6WYV - chains I and O of the 8 polymer chains in the assembly; structure by electron microscopy, 2.75 A resolution.

Chain I:
Molecule: 23S ribosomal RNA
From: Escherichia coli
Sequence (2904 nucleotides; row label = number of the first residue in the row):
     1 GGUUAAGCGA CUAAGCGUAC ACGGUGGAUG CCCUGGCAGU CAGAGGCGAU GAAGGACGUG
    61 CUAAUCUGCG AUAAGCGUCG GUAAGGUGAU AUGAACCGUU AUAACCGGCG AUUUCCGAAU
   121 GGGGAAACCC AGUGUGUUUC GACACACUAU CAUUAACUGA AUCCAUAGGU UAAUGAGGCG
   181 AACCGGGGGA ACUGAAACAU CUAAGUACCC CGAGGAAAAG AAAUCAACCG AGAUUCCCCC
   241 AGUAGCGGCG AGCGAACGGG GAGCAGCCCA GAGCCUGAAU CAGUGUGUGU GUUAGUGGAA
   301 GCGUCUGGAA AGGCGCGCGA UACAGGGUGA CAGCCCCGUA CACAAAAAUG CACAUGCUGU
   361 GAGCUCGAUG AGUAGGGCGG GACACGUGGU AUCCUGUCUG AAUAUGGGGG GACCAUCCUC
   421 CAAGGCUAAA UACUCCUGAC UGACCGAUAG UGAACCAGUA CCGUGAGGGA AAGGCGAAAA
   481 GAACCCCGGC GAGGGGAGUG AAAAAGAACC UGAAACCGUG UACGUACAAG CAGUGGGAGC
   541 ACGCUUAGGC GUGUGACUGC GUACCUUUUG UAUAAUGGGU CAGCGACUUA UAUUCUGUAG
   601 CAAGGUUAAC CGAAUAGGGG AGCCGAAGGG AAACCGAGUC UUAACUGGGC GUUAAGUUGC
   661 AGGGUAUAGA CCCGAAACCC GGUGAUCUAG CCAUGGGCAG GUUGAAGGUU GGGUAACACU
   721 AACUGGAGGA CCGAACCGAC UAAUGUUGAA AAAUUAGCGG AUGACUUGUG GCUGGGGGUG
   781 AAAGGCCAAU CAAACCGGGA GAUAGCUGGU UCUCCCCGAA AGCUAUUUAG GUAGCGCCUC
   841 GUGAAUUCAU CUCCGGGGGU AGAGCACUGU UUCGGCAAGG GGGUCAUCCC GACUUACCAA
   901 CCCGAUGCAA ACUGCGAAUA CCGGAGAAUG UUAUCACGGG AGACACACGG CGGGUGCUAA
   961 CGUCCGUCGU GAAGAGGGAA ACAACCCAGA CCGCCAGCUA AGGUCCCAAA GUCAUGGUUA
  1021 AGUGGGAAAC GAUGUGGGAA GGCCCAGACA GCCAGGAUGU UGGCUUAGAA GCAGCCAUCA
  1081 UUUAAAGAAA GCGUAAUAGC UCACUGGUCG AGUCGGCCUG CGCGGAAGAU GUAACGGGGC
  1141 UAAACCAUGC ACCGAAGCUG CGGCAGCGAC GCUUAUGCGU UGUUGGGUAG GGGAGCGUUC
  1201 UGUAAGCCUG CGAAGGUGUG CUGUGAGGCA UGCUGGAGGU AUCAGAAGUG CGAAUGCUGA
  1261 CAUAAGUAAC GAUAAAGCGG GUGAAAAGCC CGCUCGCCGG AAGACCAAGG GUUCCUGUCC
  1321 AACGUUAAUC GGGGCAGGGU GAGUCGACCC CUAAGGCGAG GCCGAAAGGC GUAGUCGAUG
  1381 GGAAACAGGU UAAUAUUCCU GUACUUGGUG UUACUGCGAA GGGGGGACGG AGAAGGCUAU
  1441 GUUGGCCGGG CGACGGUUGU CCCGGUUUAA GCGUGUAGGC UGGUUUUCCA GGCAAAUCCG
  1501 GAAAAUCAAG GCUGAGGCGU GAUGACGAGG CACUACGGUG CUGAAGCAAC AAAUGCCCUG
  1561 CUUCCAGGAA AAGCCUCUAA GCAUCAGGUA ACAUCAAAUC GUACCCCAAA CCGACACAGG
  1621 UGGUCAGGUA GAGAAUACCA AGGCGCUUGA GAGAACUCGG GUGAAGGAAC UAGGCAAAAU
  1681 GGUGCCGUAA CUUCGGGAGA AGGCACGCUG AUAUGUAGGU GAGGUCCCUC GCGGAUGGAG
  1741 CUGAAAUCAG UCGAAGAUAC CAGCUGGCUG CAACUGUUUA UUAAAAACAC AGCACUGUGC
  1801 AAACACGAAA GUGGACGUAU ACGGUGUGAC GCCUGCCCGG UGCCGGAAGG UUAAUUGAUG
  1861 GGGUUAGCGC AAGCGAAGCU CUUGAUCGAA GCCCCGGUAA ACGGCGGCCG UAACXAUAAC
  1921 GGUCCUAAGG UAGCGAAAUU CCUUGUCGGG UAAGUUCCGA CXUGCACGAA UGGCGUAAUG
  1981 AUGGCCAGGC UGUCUCCACC CGAGACUCAG UGAAAUUGAA CUCGCUGUGA AGAUGCAGUG
  2041 UACCCGCGGC AAGACGGAAA GACCCCGUXA ACCUUUACUA UAGCUUGACA CUGAACAUUG
  2101 AGCCUUGAUG UGUAGGAUAG GUGGGAGGCU UUGAAGUGUG GACGCCAGUC UGCAUGGAGC
  2161 CGACCUUGAA AUACCACCCU UUAAUGUUUG AUGUUCUAAC GUUGACCCGU AAUCCGGGUU
  2221 GCGGACAGUG UCUGGUGGGU AGUUUGACUG GGGCGGUCUC CUCCUAAAGA GUAACGGAGG
  2281 AGCACGAAGG UUGGCUAAUC CUGGUCGGAC AUCAGGAGGU UAGUGCAAUG GCAUAAGCCA
  2341 GCUUGACUGC GAGCGUGACG GCGCGAGCAG GUGCGAAAGC AGGUCAUAGU GAUCCGGUGG
  2401 UUCUGAAUGG AAGGGCCAUC GCUCAACGGA UAAAAGGUAC UCCGGGGAUA ACAGGCUGAU
  2461 ACCGCCCAAG AGUUCAUAUC GACGGCGGUG UUUGGCACCU CGAUGUCGGC UCAUCACAUC
  2521 CUGGGGCUGA AGUAGGUCCC AAGGGUAUGG CUGUUCGCCA UUUAAAGUGG UACGCGAGCU
  2581 GGGUUUAGAA CGUCGUGAGA CAGUUCGGUC CCUAUCUGCC GUGGGCGCUG GAGAACUGAG
  2641 GGGGGCUGCU CCUAGUACGA GAGGACCGGA GUGGACGCAU CACUGGUGUU CGGGUUGUCA
  2701 UGCCAAUGGC ACUGCCCGGU AGCUAAAUGC GGAAGAGAUA AGUGCUGAAA GCAUCUAAGC
  2761 ACGAAACUUG CCCCGAGAUG AGUUCUCCCU GACCCUUUAA GGGUCCUGAA GGAACGUUGA
  2821 AGACGACGAC GUUGAUAGGC CGGGUGUGUA AGCGCAGCGA UGCGUUGAGC UAACCGGUAC
  2881 UAAUGAACCG UGAGGCUUAA CCUU
Unresolved in the structure: 886-891, 2030
Modified positions: 1MG (1N-methylguanosine-5'-monophosphate) at position 745, PSU (pseudouridine-5'-monophosphate) at position 746, 5MU (5-methyluridine 5'-monophosphate) at position 747, PSU (pseudouridine-5'-monophosphate) at position 955, 6MZ (N6-methyladenosine-5'-monophosphate) at position 1618, 2MG (2N-methylguanosine-5'-monophosphate) at position 1835, PSU (pseudouridine-5'-monophosphate) at position 1911, 3TD ((1S)-1,4-anhydro-1-(3-methyl-2,4-dioxo-1,2,3,4-tetrahydropyrimidin-5-yl)-5-O-phosphono-D-ribitol) at position 1915, PSU (pseudouridine-5'-monophosphate) at position 1917, 5MU (5-methyluridine 5'-monophosphate) at position 1939, 5MC (5-methylcytidine-5'-monophosphate) at position 1962, G7M (N7-methyl-guanosine-5'-monophosphate) at position 2069, OMG (o2'-methylguanosine-5'-monophosphate) at position 2251, 2MG (2N-methylguanosine-5'-monophosphate) at position 2445, PSU (pseudouridine-5'-monophosphate) at position 2457, OMC (o2'-methylycytidine-5'-monophosphate) at position 2498, 2MA (2-methyladenosine-5'-monophosphate) at position 2503, PSU (pseudouridine-5'-monophosphate) at position 2504, OMU (o2'-methyluridine 5'-monophosphate) at position 2552, PSU (pseudouridine-5'-monophosphate) at position 2580, PSU (pseudouridine-5'-monophosphate) at position 2605
Covalent attachments: covalent link PSU_1911-A1918
Small-molecule neighbours: O7S ((3R,4R,5E,10E,12E,14S,16R,26aR)-16-fluoro-14-hydroxy-12-methyl-3-(propan-2-yl)-4-(prop-2-en-1-yl)-3,4,8,9,14,15,16,17,24,25,26,26a-dodecahydro-1H,7H,22H-21,18-(azeno)pyrrolo[2,1-c][1,8,4,19]dioxadiazacyclotetracosine-1,7,22-trione): G2061, A2062, C2063, A2451, C2452, 2MA_2503, PSU_2504, G2505, U2506, U2585, U2586

Chain O:
Name: 50S ribosomal protein L13
From: Escherichia coli
Reference sequence: D7ZET0 (D7ZET0_ECOLX); residue numbers follow UniProt; this construct covers 1-142
Chain sequence (142 residues; each row starts with the number of its first residue):
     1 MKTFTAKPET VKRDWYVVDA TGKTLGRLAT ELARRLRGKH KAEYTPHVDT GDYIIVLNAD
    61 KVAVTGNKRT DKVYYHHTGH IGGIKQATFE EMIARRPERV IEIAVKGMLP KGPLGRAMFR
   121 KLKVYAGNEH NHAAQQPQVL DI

Chain I / chain O interface:
Contacting residue pairs - 99 pairs, chain I then chain O:
  A5(I) with Ala134(O), base contact
  A6(I) with Asn131(O), sugar contact; His132(O), hydrogen bond to the sugar; Gln135(O), hydrogen bond to the base
  G7(I) with Trp15(O), sugar contact; His132(O), sugar contact; Gln135(O), hydrogen bond to the sugar
  C8(I) with Tyr53(O), sugar contact
  C527(I) with Arg116(O), base contact; Arg120(O), hydrogen bond to the sugar
  A528(I) with Pro113(O), phosphate contact; Arg116(O), hydrogen bond to the base
  A529(I) with Pro113(O), phosphate contact; Arg116(O), salt bridge to the phosphate
  G536(I) with His47(O), base contact
  G537(I) with Lys2(O), phosphate contact; Thr5(O), phosphate contact; His47(O), sugar contact
  A538(I) with Lys7(O), phosphate contact; Pro8(O), sugar contact
  G539(I) with Glu9(O), sugar contact
  C557(I) with His47(O), hydrogen bond to the base; Pro113(O), phosphate contact; Leu114(O), sugar contact
  U558(I) with His47(O), sugar contact; Gly112(O), phosphate contact; Pro113(O), phosphate contact; Leu114(O), hydrogen bond to the phosphate
  C995(I) with Lys2(O), base contact; Thr3(O), hydrogen bond to the base
  C1005(I) with Thr30(O), hydrogen bond to the base
  C1006(I) with Thr30(O), sugar contact; Ala33(O), sugar contact; Met108(O), hydrogen bond to the sugar
  C1007(I) with Arg37(O), salt bridge to the phosphate; Lys39(O), phosphate contact; Met108(O), sugar contact; Leu109(O), hydrogen bond to the sugar; Pro110(O), sugar contact
  A1008(I) with Arg37(O), salt bridge to the phosphate
  A1009(I) with Arg37(O), salt bridge to the phosphate; Lys39(O), salt bridge to the phosphate
  U1012(I) with Arg27(O), base contact; Thr30(O), base contact; Glu31(O), base contact
  G1022(I) with Thr65(O), base contact; Lys68(O), hydrogen bond to the base
  U1130(I) with Ile81(O), phosphate contact
  G1131(I) with His77(O), stacking on the base; His80(O), phosphate contact; Ile81(O), phosphate contact; Gly82(O), phosphate contact
  U1132(I) with Tyr75(O), sugar contact; Ile84(O), base contact
  A1133(I) with Tyr75(O), phosphate contact
  G1137(I) with Gly107(O), hydrogen bond to the base
  G1138(I) with Ile103(O), sugar contact; Ala104(O), hydrogen bond to the sugar; Gly107(O), sugar contact; Met108(O), base contact
  G1139(I) with Leu25(O), phosphate contact; Gly26(O), hydrogen bond to the phosphate; Lys72(O), salt bridge to the phosphate; Tyr74(O), hydrogen bond to the phosphate; Ile103(O), phosphate contact; Ala104(O), phosphate contact
  C1140(I) with Thr24(O), phosphate contact; Leu25(O), hydrogen bond to the phosphate; Gly26(O), hydrogen bond to the phosphate; Arg27(O), hydrogen bond to the phosphate; Lys68(O), salt bridge to the phosphate
  U1141(I) with Thr24(O), phosphate contact; Arg27(O), salt bridge to the phosphate; Thr65(O), hydrogen bond to the phosphate; Lys68(O), salt bridge to the phosphate
  A1142(I) with Arg27(O), phosphate contact
  A1143(I) with Gly26(O), hydrogen bond to the base; Arg27(O), hydrogen bond to the base; Thr30(O), hydrogen bond to the base
  U2039(I) with Lys111(O), salt bridge to the phosphate
  A2042(I) with Arg116(O), base contact
  U2514(I) with Ile81(O), phosphate contact
  C2515(I) with Ile81(O), sugar contact
  A2639(I) with Arg96(O), hydrogen bond to the phosphate
  G2640(I) with Arg95(O), salt bridge to the phosphate; Arg96(O), salt bridge to the phosphate
  G2641(I) with His76(O), salt bridge to the phosphate; Thr78(O), hydrogen bond to the phosphate; His80(O), sugar contact
  G2642(I) with Thr78(O), hydrogen bond to the phosphate; His80(O), salt bridge to the phosphate
  U2768(I) with Lys85(O), salt bridge to the phosphate
  G2780(I) with Glu102(O), hydrogen bond to the base; Phe119(O), base contact; Arg120(O), salt bridge to the phosphate
  U2898(I) with Ala134(O), hydrogen bond to the sugar; Gln136(O), hydrogen bond to the phosphate
  A2899(I) with Ala134(O), sugar contact; Gln136(O), hydrogen bond to the phosphate
Other interface residues (no listed pair), chain I (47 interface residues in all): A556, A1010, G2040
Other interface residues (no listed pair), chain O (59 interface residues in all): Met1, Tyr44, Pro46, Gly66, Asp71, Gly83, Lys123

In short:
47 residues of chain I and 59 residues of chain O are in contact; the contacts include 30 hydrogen bonds, 16
salt bridges and 1 aromatic stacking contact. Polar pairs include A6(I)-Gln135(O), A528(I)-Arg116(O) and
C557(I)-His47(O). Chain I binds compound O7S.
Chain I is 23S ribosomal RNA and chain O is 50S ribosomal protein L13, both from Escherichia coli; the
structure, E. coli 50S ribosome bound to compounds 47 and VS1, was determined by electron microscopy (same
publication as 6PC5, 6PC6, 6PC7, 6PC8, 6PCH, 6PCQ and 3 further entries).
